6N9W - chains A and T of the 9 polymer chains in the assembly; structure by electron microscopy, 4.00 A resolution.

Chain A:
Name: DNA primase/helicase
Organism: Enterobacteria phage T7
Notes: EC 2.7.7.-, 3.6.4.12
UniProtKB: P03692 (PRIM_BPT7); residue numbers follow UniProt; this construct covers 1-566
Chain sequence (566 residues; each row starts with the number of its first residue):
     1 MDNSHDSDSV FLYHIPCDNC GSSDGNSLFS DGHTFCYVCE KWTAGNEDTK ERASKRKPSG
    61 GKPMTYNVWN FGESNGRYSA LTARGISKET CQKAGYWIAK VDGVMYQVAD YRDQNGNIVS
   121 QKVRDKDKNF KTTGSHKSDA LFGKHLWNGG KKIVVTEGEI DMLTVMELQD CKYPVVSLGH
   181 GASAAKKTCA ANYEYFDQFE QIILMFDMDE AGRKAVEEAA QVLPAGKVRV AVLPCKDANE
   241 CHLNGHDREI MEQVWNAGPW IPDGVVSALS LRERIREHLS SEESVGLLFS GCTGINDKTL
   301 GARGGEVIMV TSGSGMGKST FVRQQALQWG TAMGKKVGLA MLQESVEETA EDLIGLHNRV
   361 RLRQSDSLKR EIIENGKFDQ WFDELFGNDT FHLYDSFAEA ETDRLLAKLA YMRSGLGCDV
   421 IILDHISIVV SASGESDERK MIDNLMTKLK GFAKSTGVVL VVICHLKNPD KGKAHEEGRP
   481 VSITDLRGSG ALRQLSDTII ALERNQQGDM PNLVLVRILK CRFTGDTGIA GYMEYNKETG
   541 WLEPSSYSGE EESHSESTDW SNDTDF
Not modelled in the structure: 1-9, 45-63, 209-218, 281-284, 397-401, 431-436, 550-566
Differences from the reference sequence: engineered mutation Gln343 (Glu in P03692)
Ion coordination: Zn2+: Cys17, Cys20, Cys36, Cys39
Residues lining bound ligands: dTTP (TTP): Gln494, Lys520, Cys521, Arg522, Thr524, Gly525
Reported in the primary citation:
  - mutagenesis - E343Q: abolished catalytic activity (citing earlier work)
  - specificity-determining residues: His33 (citing earlier work)

Chain T:
Molecule: Template
Sequence (44 nucleotides; each row starts with the number of its first residue):
  1999 TTTTTAGCTG GTCATTTTTT TTTTTTTTTT TTTTTTTTTT TTTT
Not modelled in the structure: 1999-2001, 2014-2030

Chain A / chain T interface:
Contacting residue pairs (11; chain A residue first):
  Phe29(A) - DC2011(T)  base contact
  His33(A) - DA2012(T)  hydrogen bond to the base
  Phe35(A) - DC2011(T)  base contact
  Tyr37(A) - DT2010(T)  base contact
  Trp42(A) - DA2012(T)  base contact
  Trp42(A) - DT2013(T)  sugar contact
  Arg439(A) - DT2038(T)  base contact
  Arg439(A) - DT2039(T)  hydrogen bond to the base
  Lys467(A) - DT2041(T)  phosphate contact
  Arg487(A) - DT2041(T)  phosphate contact
  Arg487(A) - DT2042(T)  salt bridge to the phosphate
Other interface residues (no listed pair), chain A (13 interface residues in all): His14, Asn468, Gly488, Ser489, Gly490
Other interface residues (no listed pair), chain T (9 interface residues in all): DT2040

Summary:
13 residues of chain A and 9 residues of chain T are in contact; the contacts include 2 hydrogen bonds and 1
salt bridge. Polar contacts include His33(A)-DA2012(T), Arg439(A)-DT2039(T) and Arg487(A)-DT2042(T). Bound to
chain A: dTTP. The paper reports that E343Q of chain A abolishes catalytic activity; the specificity
determinant His33(A).
Chain A is DNA primase/helicase (Enterobacteria phage T7) and chain T is Template; the structure, Structure of
bacteriophage T7 lagging-strand DNA polymerase (D5A/E7A) and gp4 (helicase/primase) bound to DNA including
RNA/DNA ..., was determined by electron microscopy together with 6N7I, 6N7N, 6N7S, 6N7T, 6N7V, 6N7W and 3
further entries from the same study.
